Entry 9E2X (electron microscopy, 3.50 A resolution); this record covers chains F and 6 of the 15 polymer chains in the assembly.

Chain F:
Molecule: Leading strand DNA template
Source organism: synthetic construct
Sequence (48 nucleotides; row label = number of the first residue in the row):
    15 TCGTGCTGAG TGATATCTGC TTTGGGTGGG TGGGTGGGTT GAGGCAAT

Chain 6:
Name: DNA replication licensing factor MCM6
Source organism: Saccharomyces cerevisiae W303
Notes: EC 3.6.4.12
UniProt: P53091 (MCM6_YEAST); residues 1-1017 here = UniProt positions 1-1017
Chain sequence (1017 residues; each row starts with the number of its first residue):
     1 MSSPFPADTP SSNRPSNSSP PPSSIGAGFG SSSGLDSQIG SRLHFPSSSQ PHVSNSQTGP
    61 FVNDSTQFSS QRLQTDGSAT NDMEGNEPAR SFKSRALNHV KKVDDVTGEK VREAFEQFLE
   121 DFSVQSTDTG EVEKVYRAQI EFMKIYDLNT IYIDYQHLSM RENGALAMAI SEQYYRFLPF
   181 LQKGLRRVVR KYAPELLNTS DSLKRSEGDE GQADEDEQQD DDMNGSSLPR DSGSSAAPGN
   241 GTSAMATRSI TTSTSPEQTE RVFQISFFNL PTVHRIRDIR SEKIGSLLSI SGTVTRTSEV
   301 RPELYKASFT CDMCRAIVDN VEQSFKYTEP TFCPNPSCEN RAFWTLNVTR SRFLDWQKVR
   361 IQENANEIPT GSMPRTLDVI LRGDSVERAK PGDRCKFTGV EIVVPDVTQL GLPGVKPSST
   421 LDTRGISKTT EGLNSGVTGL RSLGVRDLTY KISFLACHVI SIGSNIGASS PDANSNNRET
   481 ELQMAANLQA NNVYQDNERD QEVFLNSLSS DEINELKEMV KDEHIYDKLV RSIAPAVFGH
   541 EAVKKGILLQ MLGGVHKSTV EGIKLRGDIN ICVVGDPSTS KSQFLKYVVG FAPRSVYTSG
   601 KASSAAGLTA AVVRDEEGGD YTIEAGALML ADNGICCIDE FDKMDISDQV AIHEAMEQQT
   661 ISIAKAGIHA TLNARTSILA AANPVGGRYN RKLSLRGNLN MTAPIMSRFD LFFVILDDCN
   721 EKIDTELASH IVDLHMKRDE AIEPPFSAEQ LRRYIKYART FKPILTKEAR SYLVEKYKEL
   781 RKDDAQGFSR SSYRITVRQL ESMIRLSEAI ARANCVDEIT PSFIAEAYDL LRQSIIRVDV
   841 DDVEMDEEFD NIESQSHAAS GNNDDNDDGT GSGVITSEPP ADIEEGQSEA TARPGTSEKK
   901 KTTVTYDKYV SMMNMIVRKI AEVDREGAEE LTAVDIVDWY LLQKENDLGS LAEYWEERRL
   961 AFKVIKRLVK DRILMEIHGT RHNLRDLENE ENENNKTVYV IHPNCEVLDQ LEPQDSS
Not modelled in the structure: 1-90, 128-130, 201-251, 419-428, 464-498, 786-789, 836-1017
Bound ions: Zn2+: Cys-311, Cys-314, Cys-333, Cys-338
Ligand contacts:
  - ADP (adenosine-5'-diphosphate): Ala-536, Val-537, Phe-538, Asp-576, Pro-577, Ser-578, Thr-579, Ser-580, Lys-581, Ser-582, Gln-583, Leu-727, Ile-731
  - ATP (adenosine-5'-triphosphate): Leu-565, Glu-657, Gln-658, Arg-708, Val-797, Arg-798, Glu-801
Curated features (UniProtKB/Swiss-Prot):
  - motif: Ser-707 to Asp-710 (Arginine finger)
  - binding site (ATP): Gly-575 to Ser-582
  - modified residue: Ser-78 (Phosphoserine), Ser-249 (Phosphoserine), Ser-372 (Phosphoserine), Thr-766 (Phosphothreonine)
  - mutagenesis: Lys-581 (K581A: Loss of MCM2-7 complex helicase activity)

Chain F / chain 6 interface:
Contacting residue pairs (12):
  DA23(F) / Lys-93(6)  salt bridge to the phosphate
  DT36(F) / Lys-416(6)  salt bridge to the phosphate
  DT54(F) / Arg-614(6)  hydrogen bond to the base
  DG55(F) / Tyr-621(6)  hydrogen bond to the sugar
  DG55(F) / Ala-666(6)  phosphate contact
  DA56(F) / Val-612(6)  phosphate contact
  DA56(F) / Lys-665(6)  phosphate contact
  DA56(F) / Ala-666(6)  phosphate contact
  DG57(F) / Val-612(6)  sugar contact
  DG57(F) / Lys-665(6)  phosphate contact
  DG58(F) / Ser-604(6)  hydrogen bond to the phosphate
  DG58(F) / Ala-606(6)  phosphate contact
Also at the interface, not in a pair above, chain F (8 interface residues in all): DC34
Also at the interface, not in a pair above, chain 6 (10 interface residues in all): Ala-611

In short:
8 residues of chain F face 10 of chain 6 across their interface, with 3 hydrogen bonds and 2 salt bridges.
Polar pairs include DT54(F)/Arg-614(6), DG55(F)/Tyr-621(6) and DG58(F)/Ser-604(6). Ligands of chain 6: ATP and
ADP.
Here chain F is Leading strand DNA template (synthetic construct) and chain 6 is DNA replication licensing
factor MCM6 (Saccharomyces cerevisiae W303). Entry 9E2X (Cryo-EM structure of yeast CMG helicase stalled at
G4-containing DNA template, state 2) was determined by electron microscopy (same publication as 9E2W, 9E2Y and
9E2Z).
